Entry 7T6V (electron microscopy, 3.10 A resolution); this record covers chains R and A of the 6 polymer chains in the assembly.

== Chain R ==
Molecule: N-formyl peptide receptor 2
From: Homo sapiens
UniProt: P25090 (FPR2_HUMAN); residues 1-342 here = UniProt positions 1-342
Sequence (390 residues; each row starts with the number of its first residue; numbers below 1 keep their minus sign (Asp-47 is residue -47)):
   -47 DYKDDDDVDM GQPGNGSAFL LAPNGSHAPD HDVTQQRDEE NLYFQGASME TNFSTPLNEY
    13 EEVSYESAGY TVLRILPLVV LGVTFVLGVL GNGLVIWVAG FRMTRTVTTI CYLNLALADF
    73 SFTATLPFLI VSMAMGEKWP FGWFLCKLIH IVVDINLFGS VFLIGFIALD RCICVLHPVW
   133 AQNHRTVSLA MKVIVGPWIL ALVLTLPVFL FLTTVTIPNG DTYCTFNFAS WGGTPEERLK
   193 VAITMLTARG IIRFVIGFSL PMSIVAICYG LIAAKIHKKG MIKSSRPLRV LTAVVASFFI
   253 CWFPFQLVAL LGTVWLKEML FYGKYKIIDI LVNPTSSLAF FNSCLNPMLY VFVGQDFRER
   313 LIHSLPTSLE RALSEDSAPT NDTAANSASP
Unresolved in the structure: -47 to 19, 318-342
Disulfide bonds: Cys98-Cys176
Sequence notes: expression tag (-47 to 0)
Curated features (UniProtKB/Swiss-Prot):
  - glycosylation: Asn4 (N-linked (GlcNAc...) asparagine)
What the authors report for this chain:
  - contacts within the chain: Tyr64-Arg123 (hydrogen bond), Asp106-Arg201 (salt bridge), Arg123-Tyr221 (hydrogen bond)
  - binding site for Synthetic peptide: Leu81, Val105, Asp106, Leu109, Phe110, Val113, Arg201, Arg205, Trp254, Phe292
  - mutagenesis - D106A: decreased signaling in response to CGEN-885A
  - mutagenesis - R201A, R205A: unchanged signaling in response to CGEN-885A

== Chain A ==
Molecule: Guanine nucleotide-binding protein G(i) subunit alpha-1
From: Homo sapiens
UniProt: P63096 (GNAI1_HUMAN); numbering as in UniProt (aligned over 2-354)
Sequence (353 residues; each row starts with the number of its first residue):
     2 GCTLSAEDKA AVERSKMIDR NLREDGEKAA REVKLLLLGA GESGKSTIVK QMKIIHEAGY
    62 SEEECKQYKA VVYSNTIQSI IAIIRAMGRL KIDFGDSARA DDARQLFVLA GAAEEGFMTA
   122 ELAGVIKRLW KDSGVQACFN RSREYQLNDS AAYYLNDLDR IAQPNYIPTQ QDVLRTRVKT
   182 TGIVETHFTF KDLHFKMFDV GAQRSERKKW IHCFEGVTAI IFCVALSDYD LVLAEDEEMN
   242 RMHESMKLFD SICNNKWFTD TSIILFLNKK DLFEEKIKKS PLTICYPEYA GSNTYEEAAA
   302 YIQCQFEDLN KRKDTKEIYT HFTCSTDTKN VQFVFDAVTD VIIKNNLKDC GLF
Unresolved in the structure: 2-4, 56-181, 234-240
Sequence notes: conflict Ala203 (Gly in P63096), Ser326 (Ala in P63096)
Curated features (UniProtKB/Swiss-Prot):
  - region: Lys35 to Thr48 (G1 motif), Asp173 to Thr181 (G2 motif), Phe196 to Gly202, Gln204, Arg205 (G3 motif), Ile265 to Asp272 (G4 motif), Thr324, Cys325, Thr327 to Thr329 (G5 motif)
  - binding site (GTP): Glu43 to Thr48, Ser151, Leu175 to Thr181, Asp200 to Gly202, Gln204, Asn269 to Asp272
  - binding site (Mg(2+)): Ser47, Thr181
  - modified residue: Arg178 (ADP-ribosylarginine), Gln204 (Deamidated glutamine), Cys351 (ADP-ribosylcysteine)
  - lipidation: Gly2 (N-myristoyl glycine), Cys3 (S-palmitoyl cysteine)

== Interface between chain R and chain A ==
Residue-residue contacts (31; chain R residue first):
  Thr60(R) - Asp350(A)  hydrogen bond
  Tyr64(R) - Cys351(A)
  Arg123(R) - Cys351(A)  hydrogen bond (side chain-backbone)
  Cys126(R) - Asn347(A)
  Val127(R) - Ile344(A)
  Val127(R) - Leu348(A)  hydrophobic
  Pro130(R) - Ile344(A)  hydrophobic
  Val131(R) - Lys192(A)
  Val131(R) - Asp193(A)
  Val131(R) - Leu194(A)  hydrophobic
  Val131(R) - Phe336(A)  hydrophobic
  Gln134(R) - Arg32(A)
  Gln134(R) - Leu194(A)
  Gln134(R) - Ile343(A)
  Asn135(R) - Arg32(A)  hydrogen bond (backbone-side chain)
  Asn135(R) - Asp193(A)  hydrogen bond (side chain-backbone)
  Thr138(R) - Glu28(A)  hydrogen bond
  Ser140(R) - Glu28(A)  hydrogen bond
  Ile224(R) - Leu353(A)  hydrophobic
  Lys227(R) - Ile344(A)
  Ile228(R) - Leu348(A)  hydrophobic
  Met233(R) - Asp341(A)
  Met233(R) - Phe354(A)
  Lys235(R) - Asp315(A)
  Arg238(R) - Gly352(A)  hydrogen bond (side chain-backbone)
  Arg238(R) - Leu353(A)
  Arg238(R) - Phe354(A)  hydrogen bond (side chain-backbone)
  Pro239(R) - Leu353(A)
  Pro239(R) - Phe354(A)  hydrophobic
  Val242(R) - Leu353(A)  hydrophobic
  Leu243(R) - Leu353(A)  hydrophobic
Other interface residues (no listed pair), chain R (25 interface residues in all): Thr58, His136, Val139, Val305, Gly306
Other interface residues (no listed pair), chain A (20 interface residues in all): Ala31, Thr340, Lys345
The authors on this interface:
  - residue pairs: Arg123(R)-Cys351(A) (hydrogen bond)
  - interface residues, chain R: Pro130(R), Val131(R), Gln134(R), Asn135(R), Thr138(R), Met233(R)
  - interface residues, chain A: Leu194(A), Phe336(A), Ile343(A), Ile344(A), Leu348(A), Leu353(A), Phe354(A)

== Summary ==
The interface between chain R and chain A involves 25 residues on one side and 20 on the other; the contacts
include 8 hydrogen bonds. Polar contacts include Thr60(R)-Asp350(A), Arg123(R)-Cys351(A) and
Asn135(R)-Arg32(A). The paper describes a hydrogen bond between Arg123(R) and Cys351(A). The paper reports a
binding site for Synthetic peptide at Leu81(R), Val105(R) and Asp106(R) among others; D106A of chain R reduces
signaling in response to CGEN-885A; 3 substitutions were tested in all.
Chain R is N-formyl peptide receptor 2 and chain A is Guanine nucleotide-binding protein G(i) subunit alpha-1,
both from Homo sapiens; the structure, Structure of the human FPR2-Gi complex with fMLFII, was determined by
electron microscopy together with 7T6S, 7T6T and 7T6U from the same study.
